PDB entry 5L67 | X-ray diffraction, 2.60 A resolution | chains K and W of the 28 polymer chains in the assembly

[Chain K]
Name: Proteasome subunit beta type-8, Proteasome subunit beta type-5
Organism: Mus musculus
Notes: EC 3.4.25.1
UniProt: chimeric construct of P28063, P30656: residues 1-138 from P28063 (PSB8_MOUSE) positions 73-210 (UniProt number = residue number + 72); residues 139-211 from P30656 positions 215-287 (UniProt number = residue number + 76)
Chain sequence (211 residues; each row starts with the number of its first residue):
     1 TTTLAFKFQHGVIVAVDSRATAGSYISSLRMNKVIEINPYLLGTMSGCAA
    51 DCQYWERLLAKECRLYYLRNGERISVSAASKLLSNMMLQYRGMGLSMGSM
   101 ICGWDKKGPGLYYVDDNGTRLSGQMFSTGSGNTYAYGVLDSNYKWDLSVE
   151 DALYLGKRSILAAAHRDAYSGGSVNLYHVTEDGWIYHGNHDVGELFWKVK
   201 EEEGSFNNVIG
Covalent attachments: PR-924 (39V) linked to T1
Metal / ion sites: Mg2+: A164, D167, S170 (shared with D204(W) of chain W)
Ligand contacts: PR-924 (39V; N-[(3-methyl-1H-inden-2-yl)carbonyl]-D-alanyl-N-[(2S,4R)-5-hydroxy-4-methyl-3-oxo-1-phenylpentan-2-yl]-L-tryptophanamide): R19, A20, T21, A22, S27, M31, N32, K33, M45, S46, G47, C48, A49, S96, S130, Y169
From the paper describing this entry:
  - catalytic residues: T1
  - binding site for PR-924: T1, M31
  - specificity-determining residues: M31

[Chain W]
Name: Proteasome subunit beta type-3
Organism: Saccharomyces cerevisiae (strain ATCC 204508 / S288c)
Notes: EC 3.4.25.1
UniProt: P25451 (PSB3_YEAST); residues 0-204 here correspond to UniProt positions 1-205 (UniProt number = residue number + 1)
Chain sequence (205 residues; numbered 0 to 204; the number before each row is that of its first residue; numbering starts at 0):
     0 MSDPSSINGGIVVAMTGKDCVAIACDLRLGSQSLGVSNKFEKIFHYGHVF
    50 LGITGLATDVTTLNEMFRYKTNLYKLKEERAIEPETFTQLVSSSLYERRF
   100 GPYFVGPVVAGINSKSGKPFIAGFDLIGCIDEAKDFIVSGTASDQLFGMC
   150 ESLYEPNLEPEDLFETISQALLNAADRDALSGWGAVVYIIKKDEVVKRYL
   200 KMRQD
Not modelled in the structure: 0
Metal / ion sites: Mg2+: D204 (shared with A164(K), D167(K), S170(K) of chain K)
UniProt features mapped onto this chain:
  - modified residue: S30 (Phosphoserine)
  - cross-link: K69 (Glycyl lysine isopeptide (Lys-Gly) (interchain with G-Cter in ubiquitin))

[Interface between chain K and chain W]
Pairs across the interface - 46 pairs, chain K then chain W:
  R19(K) with D204(W), salt bridge
  S24(K) with D177(W); A178(W), hydrogen bond (backbone-backbone); L179(W)
  Y25(K) with Q144(W); R176(W)
  I26(K) with D175(W); R176(W), hydrogen bond (backbone-side chain); D177(W); A178(W)
  S27(K) with R176(W), hydrogen bond (backbone-side chain)
  S28(K) with R176(W)
  L29(K) with D175(W); R176(W)
  Y134(K) with L33(W)
  A164(K) with D204(W)
  H165(K) with W182(W), hydrogen bond (backbone-side chain); Q203(W), hydrogen bond (side chain-backbone)
  R166(K) with S32(W); L33(W); G34(W), hydrogen bond (side chain-backbone); V35(W); W182(W)
  D167(K) with S32(W)
  A168(K) with R27(W); S32(W), hydrogen bond (backbone-backbone); A178(W)
  Y169(K) with S32(W); L179(W)
  S170(K) with D204(W)
  G171(K) with D204(W)
  G172(K) with R202(W), hydrogen bond (backbone-side chain); D204(W), hydrogen bond (backbone-side chain)
  D191(K) with R202(W), salt bridge
  V192(K) with D204(W)
  G193(K) with R202(W)
  F196(K) with Q203(W)
  W197(K) with K200(W); M201(W); Q203(W)
  N208(K) with N37(W); K38(W), hydrogen bond (backbone-side chain)
  V209(K) with N37(W); Q203(W)
  I210(K) with K38(W)
  G211(K) with K200(W)
Other interface residues (no listed pair), chain W (20 interface residues in all): Q31

[In short]
Chain K and chain W form an interface of 26 and 20 residues respectively; the contacts include 10 hydrogen
bonds and 2 salt bridges. Polar contacts include R19(K)-D204(W), D191(K)-R202(W) and I26(K)-R176(W). PR-924 is
covalently linked to T1(K). The paper reports the catalytic residue T1(K); a binding site for PR-924 at T1(K)
and M31(K).
Here chain K is Proteasome subunit beta type-8, Proteasome subunit beta type-5 (Mus musculus) and chain W is
Proteasome subunit beta type-3 (Saccharomyces cerevisiae (strain ATCC 204508 / S288c)). Entry 5L67 (Yeast 20S
proteasome with mouse beta5i (1-138) and mouse beta6 (97-111; 118-133) in complex with PR-924) was determined
by X-ray diffraction together with 5L52, 5L54, 5L55, 5L5A, 5L5B, 5L5D and 30 further entries from the same
study.
